5LU0 - chains B and D of the 6 polymer chains in the assembly; structure by X-ray diffraction, 1.73 A resolution.

[Chain B (and D)]
Protein: Purine nucleoside phosphorylase DeoD-type
Source organism: Helicobacter pylori
Notes: EC 2.4.2.1; chain D of this document is another copy of the same molecule, construct and numbering; everything in this record applies to it too
Reference sequence: I9S9Z7 (I9S9Z7_HELPX); residue numbers follow UniProt; this construct covers 1-233
Chain sequence (233 residues; numbered 1 to 233; the number before each row is that of its first residue):
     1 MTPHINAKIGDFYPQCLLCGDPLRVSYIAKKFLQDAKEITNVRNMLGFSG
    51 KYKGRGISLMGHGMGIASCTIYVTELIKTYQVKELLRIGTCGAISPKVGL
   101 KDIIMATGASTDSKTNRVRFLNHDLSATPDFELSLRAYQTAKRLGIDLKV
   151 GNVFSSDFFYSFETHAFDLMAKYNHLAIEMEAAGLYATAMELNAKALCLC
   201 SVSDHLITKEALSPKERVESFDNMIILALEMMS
Construct notes: conflict Arg-55 (Lys in I9S9Z7), Gln-81 (His in I9S9Z7)

[Interface between chain B and chain D]
Pairs across the interface (88; chain B residue first):
  Met-105(B) with Phe-131(D), hydrophobic
  Thr-107(B) with Thr-128(D); Phe-131(D)
  Gly-108(B) with Ser-126(D); Thr-128(D)
  Ala-109(B) with Ser-126(D)
  Ser-110(B) with Phe-120(D); Asp-124(D); Leu-125(D); Ser-126(D), hydrogen bond (side chain-backbone)
  Thr-111(B) with His-123(D); Asp-124(D), hydrogen bond (backbone-backbone)
  Asp-112(B) with His-123(D)
  Asn-116(B) with Asp-124(D)
  Arg-117(B) with Arg-117(D); Asn-122(D), hydrogen bond (side chain-backbone); His-123(D), hydrogen bond (side chain-backbone); Asp-124(D), salt bridge
  Arg-119(B) with Leu-169(D); Tyr-173(D), hydrogen bond
  Phe-120(B) with Ser-110(D); Phe-154(D), hydrophobic; Met-170(D), hydrophobic; His-175(D)
  Leu-121(B) with Ala-166(D), hydrophobic; Leu-169(D), hydrophobic
  Asn-122(B) with Arg-117(D), hydrogen bond (backbone-side chain)
  His-123(B) with Thr-111(D); Asp-112(D); Arg-117(D), hydrogen bond (backbone-side chain); Phe-154(D); Glu-163(D), salt bridge
  Asp-124(B) with Ser-110(D), hydrogen bond (backbone-side chain); Thr-111(D), hydrogen bond (backbone-backbone); Asn-116(D); Arg-117(D), salt bridge
  Leu-125(B) with Ser-110(D); His-175(D)
  Ser-126(B) with Ala-109(D), hydrogen bond (side chain-backbone); Ser-110(D), hydrogen bond (backbone-side chain); Leu-125(D); Ser-126(D); Ala-127(D), hydrogen bond (side chain-backbone); Asn-152(D), hydrogen bond (backbone-side chain)
  Ala-127(B) with Ser-126(D), hydrogen bond (backbone-side chain)
  Thr-128(B) with Thr-107(D); Gly-108(D); Thr-128(D); Asn-152(D), hydrogen bond
  Phe-131(B) with Met-105(D), hydrophobic; Thr-107(D); Ser-134(D); Tyr-138(D), hydrophobic; Val-150(D), hydrophobic
  Glu-132(B) with Tyr-138(D)
  Ser-134(B) with Phe-131(D)
  Leu-135(B) with Leu-135(D), hydrophobic; Tyr-138(D), hydrophobic
  Tyr-138(B) with Phe-131(D), hydrophobic; Glu-132(D); Leu-135(D), hydrophobic
  Val-150(B) with Phe-131(D), hydrophobic
  Asn-152(B) with Ser-126(D), hydrogen bond (side chain-backbone); Thr-128(D), hydrogen bond; Met-190(D)
  Phe-154(B) with Phe-120(D), hydrophobic; His-123(D)
  Glu-163(B) with His-123(D), salt bridge
  Ala-166(B) with Leu-121(D), hydrophobic
  Leu-169(B) with Arg-119(D); Leu-121(D), hydrophobic
  Met-170(B) with Phe-120(D), hydrophobic; Leu-121(D), hydrophobic
  Lys-172(B) with Met-190(D); Glu-191(D), hydrogen bond (side chain-backbone)
  Tyr-173(B) with Arg-119(D), hydrogen bond; Ala-187(D); Met-190(D); Glu-191(D)
  His-175(B) with Phe-120(D); Leu-125(D)
  Ala-187(B) with Tyr-173(D)
  Met-190(B) with Asn-152(D); Lys-172(D); Tyr-173(D)
  Glu-191(B) with Lys-172(D), hydrogen bond (backbone-side chain); Tyr-173(D)
  Asn-193(B) with Lys-97(D), hydrogen bond
Also at the interface, not in a pair above, chain B (40 interface residues in all): Lys-97, Ser-113
Also at the interface, not in a pair above, chain D (40 interface residues in all): Ser-113, Asn-193

[In short]
Chain B and chain D each contribute 40 residues to their interface, with 21 hydrogen bonds and 4 salt bridges.
Among the polar pairs are Arg-117(B)/Asp-124(D), His-123(B)/Glu-163(D) and Ser-110(B)/Ser-126(D).
Both chains are Purine nucleoside phosphorylase DeoD-type (Helicobacter pylori). Entry 5LU0 (Crystal structure
of H. pylori referent strain in complex with PO4) was determined by X-ray diffraction together with 6F4W,
6F4X, 6F52, 6F5A and 6F5I from the same study.
